Entry 5HNZ (electron microscopy, 5.80 A resolution (low resolution: residue-level contacts below are approximate; hydrogen-bond / salt-bridge calls are withheld)); this record covers chains A and B of the 3 polymer chains in the assembly.

Chain A:
Molecule: Tubulin alpha-1B chain
Source organism: Bos taurus
UniProtKB: P81947 (TBA1B_BOVIN); residues 1-451 here = UniProt positions 1-451
Chain sequence (451 residues; row label = number of the first residue in the row):
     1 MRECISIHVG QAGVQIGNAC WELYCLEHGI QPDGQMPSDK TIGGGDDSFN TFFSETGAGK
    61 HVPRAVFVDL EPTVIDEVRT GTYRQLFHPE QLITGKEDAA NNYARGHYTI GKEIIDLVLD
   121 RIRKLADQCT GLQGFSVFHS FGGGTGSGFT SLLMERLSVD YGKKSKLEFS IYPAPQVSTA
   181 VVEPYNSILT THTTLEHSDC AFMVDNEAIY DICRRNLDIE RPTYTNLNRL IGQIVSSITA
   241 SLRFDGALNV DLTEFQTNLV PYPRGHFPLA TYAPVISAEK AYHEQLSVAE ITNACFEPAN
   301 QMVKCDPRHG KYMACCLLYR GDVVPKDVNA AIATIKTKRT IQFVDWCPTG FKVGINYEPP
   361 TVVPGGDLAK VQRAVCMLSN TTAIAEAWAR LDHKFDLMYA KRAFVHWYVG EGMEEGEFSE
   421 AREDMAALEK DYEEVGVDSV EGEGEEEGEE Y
Unresolved in the structure: 1, 35-60, 440-451
Differences from the reference sequence: conflict S136 (Leu in P81947), G232 (Ser in P81947), G265 (Ile in P81947), T340 (Ser in P81947), E358 (Gln in P81947)

Chain B:
Molecule: Tubulin beta-2B chain
Source organism: Bos taurus
UniProtKB: Q6B856 (TBB2B_BOVIN); the author numbering skips numbers that UniProt does not, so the offset changes along the chain: 1-44 = UniProt 1-44; 47-360 = UniProt 45-358; 369-455 = UniProt 359-445
Chain sequence (445 residues; numbered 1 to 455; 10 numbers in that range are skipped by the numbering (no residue carries them; nothing is unmodelled there); the number before each row is that of its first residue):
     1 MREIVHIQAG QCGNQIGAKF WEVISDEHGI DPTGSYHGDS DLQL
    47 ERINVYYNEA AGNKYVPRAI LVDLEPGTMD SVRSGPFGQI FRPDNFVFGQ SGAGNNWAKG
   107 HYTEGAELVD SVLDVVRKES ESCDCLQGFQ LTHSLGGGTG SGMGTLLISK IREEYPDRIM
   167 NTFSVVPSPK VSDTVVEPYN ATLSVHQLVE NTDETYCIDN EALYDICFRT LKLTTPTYGD
   227 LNHLVSATMS GVTTCLRFPG QLNADLRKLA VNMVPFPRLH FFMPGFAPLT SRGSQQYRAL
   287 TVPELTQQMF DAKNMMAACD PRHGRYLTVA AVFRGRMSMK EVDEQMLNVQ NKNSSYFVEW
   347 IPNNVKTAVC DIPP
   369 RGLKMSATFI GNSTAIQELF KRISEQFTAM FRRKAFLHWY TGEGMDEMEF TEAESNMNDL
   429 VSEYQQYQDA TADEQGEFEE EEGEDEA
Unresolved in the structure: 1, 438-455
Differences from the reference sequence: conflict A57 (Thr55 in Q6B856), V172 (Met170 in Q6B856), A298 (Ser296 in Q6B856), V318 (Ile316 in Q6B856)
Curated features (UniProtKB/Swiss-Prot):
  - motif: M1 to I4 (MREI motif)
  - binding site (GTP): Q11, E71, S140, G144, T145, G146, N206, N228
  - binding site (Mg(2+)): E71
  - modified residue: S40 (Phosphoserine), K60 (N6-acetyllysine), S174 (Phosphoserine), T287 (Phosphothreonine), T292 (Phosphothreonine), R320 (Omega-N-methylarginine), E448 (5-glutamyl polyglutamate)
  - cross-link (Glycyl lysine isopeptide (Lys-Gly)): K60 (interchain with G-Cter in ubiquitin), K326 (interchain with G-Cter in ubiquitin)

Interface between chain A and chain B:
Pairs across the interface (83; chain A residue first):
  Q11(A) - G246(B)
  Q11(A) - Q247(B)
  Q11(A) - L248(B)
  Q11(A) - N249(B)
  Q15(A) - G246(B)
  Q15(A) - Q247(B)
  L70(A) - R2(B)
  E71(A) - R2(B)
  E71(A) - N249(B)
  E71(A) - A250(B)
  E71(A) - D251(B)
  T73(A) - R48(B)
  T73(A) - F244(B)
  T73(A) - P245(B)
  V74(A) - N249(B)
  E77(A) - P245(B)
  T80(A) - E47(B)
  K96(A) - R2(B)
  K96(A) - D130(B)
  E97(A) - R2(B)
  D98(A) - R2(B)
  D98(A) - Q133(B)
  D98(A) - R253(B)
  A99(A) - R2(B)
  N101(A) - K254(B)
  N101(A) - N258(B)
  N101(A) - K352(B)
  N102(A) - V257(B)
  R105(A) - R253(B)
  Q176(A) - L333(B)
  V177(A) - D329(B)
  V177(A) - E330(B)
  S178(A) - D329(B)
  S178(A) - N349(B)
  T179(A) - L248(B)
  T179(A) - D329(B)
  T179(A) - N349(B)
  T179(A) - V351(B)
  T179(A) - K352(B)
  T179(A) - T353(B)
  A180(A) - N258(B)
  A180(A) - K352(B)
  V181(A) - N258(B)
  V181(A) - T314(B)
  V181(A) - I347(B)
  V181(A) - N349(B)
  V181(A) - N350(B)
  V181(A) - K352(B)
  V182(A) - V257(B)
  V182(A) - N258(B)
  Y210(A) - M325(B)
  Y210(A) - K326(B)
  R214(A) - K326(B)
  E220(A) - S324(B)
  E220(A) - E327(B)
  R221(A) - S324(B)
  P222(A) - S324(B)
  P222(A) - M325(B)
  P222(A) - K326(B)
  T223(A) - Q247(B)
  Y224(A) - Q247(B)
  Y224(A) - L248(B)
  Y224(A) - M325(B)
  Y224(A) - D329(B)
  K394(A) - P348(B)
  L397(A) - W346(B)
  M398(A) - W346(B)
  M398(A) - P348(B)
  K401(A) - F262(B)
  K401(A) - W346(B)
  A403(A) - P261(B)
  A403(A) - F262(B)
  F404(A) - N258(B)
  F404(A) - V260(B)
  F404(A) - P261(B)
  F404(A) - T314(B)
  F404(A) - I347(B)
  H406(A) - V260(B)
  H406(A) - P261(B)
  H406(A) - P263(B)
  W407(A) - A256(B)
  W407(A) - V257(B)
  W407(A) - V260(B)
Also at the interface, not in a pair above, chain A (40 interface residues in all): P72, A100, R402
Also at the interface, not in a pair above, chain B (45 interface residues in all): C131, D199, L242, M259, R322, M323, E345

Summary:
The interface between chain A and chain B involves 40 residues on one side and 45 on the other. From UniProt:
8 GTP-binding residues and Mg2+-binding residue E71(B) on chain B.
Here chain A is Tubulin alpha-1B chain and chain B is Tubulin beta-2B chain, both from Bos taurus. Entry 5HNZ
(Structural basis of backwards motion in kinesin-14: plus-end directed nKn669 in the nucleotide-free state)
was determined by electron microscopy, deposited together with 5HNW, 5HNX and 5HNY.
